3LQJ - chains A and Q; structure by X-ray diffraction, 1.90 A resolution.

== Chain A ==
Molecule: MLL1 PHD3-Bromo
Organism: Homo sapiens
Notes: fragment: Third PHD finger and Bromodomain of MLL1
UniProt: Q03164 (MLL1_HUMAN); numbering as in UniProt; present here: 1566-1665, 1703-1784
Amino-acid sequence (183 residues; numbered 1565 to 1784; 37 numbers in that range are skipped by the numbering (no residue carries them; nothing is unmodelled there); the number before each row is that of its first residue):
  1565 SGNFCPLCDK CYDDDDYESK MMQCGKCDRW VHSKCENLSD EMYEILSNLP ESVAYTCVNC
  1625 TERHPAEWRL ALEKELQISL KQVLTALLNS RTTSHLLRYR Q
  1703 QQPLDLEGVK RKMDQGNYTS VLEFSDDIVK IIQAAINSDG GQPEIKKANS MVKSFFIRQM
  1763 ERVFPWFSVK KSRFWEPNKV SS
Unresolved in the structure: 1665, 1780-1784
Sequence notes: expression tag (1565)
Bound ions: Zn2+ site 1: C1569, C1572, H1596, C1599; Zn2+ site 2: C1588, C1591, C1621, C1624
Curated features (UniProtKB/Swiss-Prot):
  - zinc finger: G1566 to R1627 (PHD-type 3)
  - region: K1584 to E1600 (Interaction with histone H3K4me3)
  - mutagenesis: Y1581 (Y1581A: Decreases affinity for histone H3K4me3), Q1587 (Q1587A: Decreases affinity for histone H3K4me3), W1594 (W1594A: Abolishes interaction with histone H3K4me3; W1594E: Decreases affinity for histone H3K4me3), V1617 (V1617A: Decreases binding affinity for PPIE), Y1619 (Y1619A: May perturb protein folding and thereby decrease binding affinity for PPIE)
Reported in the primary citation:
  - conformationally variable residues (loop rearrangement, side-chain flip): Y1576 to M1585, N1612 to A1618
  - mutagenesis - W1594E: decreased localization to H3K4me3 mark
  - mutagenesis - P1629A: increased binding to CyP33 RRM domain
  - mutagenesis - M1606D: abolished binding to CyP33 RRM

== Chain Q ==
Molecule: Histone H3
Notes: fragment: Histone H3 N-terminal tail
UniProt: P68431 (H31_HUMAN); residues 1-9 here correspond to UniProt positions 2-10 (UniProt number = residue number + 1)
Amino-acid sequence (9 residues; row label = number of the first residue in the row):
     1 ARTKQTARK
Unresolved in the structure: 7-9
Modified residues: K4 (n-trimethyllysine; M3L)
Curated features (UniProtKB/Swiss-Prot):
  - modified residue: R2 (Asymmetric dimethylarginine), T3 (Phosphothreonine), K4 (Allysine), Q5 (5-glutamyl dopamine), T6 (Phosphothreonine), R8 (Citrulline), K9 (N6,N6,N6-trimethyllysine)

== How chain A and chain Q interact ==
Contacting residue pairs (22):
  Y1576(A) - K4(Q)
  D1577(A) - K4(Q)
  D1578(A) - K4(Q)
  D1580(A) - K4(Q)
  Y1581(A) - K4(Q)
  S1583(A) - K4(Q)
  M1585(A) - T3(Q)
  M1585(A) - K4(Q)  hydrogen bond (backbone-backbone)
  M1586(A) - R2(Q)
  Q1587(A) - R2(Q)  hydrogen bond (backbone-backbone)
  W1594(A) - T3(Q)
  W1594(A) - K4(Q)
  Y1607(A) - T3(Q)
  Y1607(A) - K4(Q)  hydrogen bond (side chain-backbone)
  Y1607(A) - Q5(Q)  hydrogen bond (side chain-backbone)
  E1608(A) - Q5(Q)  hydrogen bond
  L1610(A) - A1(Q)
  S1611(A) - T3(Q)  hydrogen bond
  S1611(A) - Q5(Q)
  S1611(A) - T6(Q)
  P1614(A) - A1(Q)
  V1617(A) - A1(Q)  hydrogen bond (backbone-backbone)
Also at the interface, not in a pair above, chain A (22 interface residues in all): D1579, G1589, L1613, E1615, A1618, Y1619
From the paper, about this interface:
  - pairs named by the authors: Y1576(A)-K4(Q) (cation-pi contact), Y1581(A)-K4(Q) (cation-pi contact), M1585(A)-K4(Q), Q1587(A)-R2(Q) (hydrogen bond), W1594(A)-K4(Q) (cation-pi contact)
  - interface residues, chain Q: A1(Q)

== Overview ==
22 residues of chain A face 6 of chain Q across their interface, with 7 hydrogen bonds. Polar contacts include
Y1607(A)-K4(Q), Y1607(A)-Q5(Q) and E1608(A)-Q5(Q). The authors report cation-pi contacts between Y1576(A) and
K4(Q), Y1581(A) and K4(Q) and W1594(A) and K4(Q); a contact between M1585(A) and K4(Q); a hydrogen bond
between Q1587(A) and R2(Q). From the paper: W1594E of chain A reduces localization to H3K4me3 mark; the
interface residue A1(Q); 3 substitutions were tested in all.
Here chain A is MLL1 PHD3-Bromo (Homo sapiens) and chain Q is Histone H3. Entry 3LQJ (Crystal structure of
MLL1 PHD3-Bromo complexed with H3(1-9)K4me3 peptide) was determined by X-ray diffraction (same publication as
3LPY, 3LQH and 3LQI).
